PDB entry 7B9L | X-ray diffraction, 1.70 A resolution | chain A

[Chain A]
Protein: Dual specificity mitogen-activated protein kinase kinase 1
Source organism: Homo sapiens
Notes: EC 2.7.12.2
UniProt: Q02750 (MP2K1_HUMAN); residue numbers follow UniProt; this construct covers 37-263, 308-383
Amino-acid sequence (326 residues; numbered 20 to 383; 38 numbers in that range are skipped by the numbering (no residue carries them; nothing is unmodelled there); the number before each row is that of its first residue):
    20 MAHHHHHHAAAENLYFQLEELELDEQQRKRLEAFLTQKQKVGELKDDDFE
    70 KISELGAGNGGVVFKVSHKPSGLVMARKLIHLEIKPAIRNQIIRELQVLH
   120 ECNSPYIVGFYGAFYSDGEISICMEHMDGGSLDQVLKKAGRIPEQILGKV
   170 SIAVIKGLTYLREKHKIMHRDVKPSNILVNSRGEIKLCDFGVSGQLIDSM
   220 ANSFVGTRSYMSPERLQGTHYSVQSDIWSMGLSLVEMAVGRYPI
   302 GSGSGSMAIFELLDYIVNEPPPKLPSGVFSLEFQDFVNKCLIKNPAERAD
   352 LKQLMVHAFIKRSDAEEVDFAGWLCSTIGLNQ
Unresolved in the structure: 20-32, 220-226, 302-307, 383
Sequence notes: initiating methionine (20); expression tag (21-36); linker (302-307)
Swiss-Prot annotation at these positions:
  - active site: D190 (Proton acceptor)
  - binding site (ATP): L74 to V82, K97, M143 to M146, S150 to Q153, K192 to N195, D208
  - binding site (U0126): K97, D208 to V211
  - binding site (K-252a): E144 to M146, S194
  - modified residue (Phosphoserine): S218, S222
  - natural variant: F53 (F53S: In CFC3), Q56 (Q56P: In MEL), K57 (K57E: In MEL; K57N: In MEL), G128 (G128V: In CFC3), Y130 (Y130C: In CFC3)
  - mutagenesis: K97 (K97A: Loss of catalytic activity. Strongly reduces phosphorylation upon UV irradiation; K97R: Loss of catalytic activity. No effect on BRAF-KSR1 or BRAF-KSR2 dimerization), S150 (S150A: No loss of activity), S212 (S212A: No loss of activity), S218 (S218A: Loss of catalytic activity. No effect on BRAF-KSR1 dimerization; when associated with A-222; S218D: No effect on BRAF-KSR1 dimerization; when associated with D-222), M219 (M219V: Increases interaction with KSR1 and BRAF; M219W: Increases interaction with KSR1 and BRAF; when associated with L-220), A220 (A220L: Increases interaction with KSR1 and BRAF; when associated with w-219), N221 (N221Y: Increases interaction with KSR1 and BRAF), S222 (S222A: Loss of catalytic activity. No effect on BRAF-KSR1 dimerization; when associated with A-218; S222D: No effect on BRAF-KSR1 dimerization; when associated with D-218), F311 (F311S: Loss of interaction with BRAF and KSR1. Loss of BRAF-KSR1 dimerization)
Ion coordination: Mg2+: N195, D208 (together with AMP-PNP)
Residues lining bound ligands:
  - AMP-PNP (ANP; phosphoaminophosphonic acid-adenylate ester): L74, G75, A76, G77, G80, V82, A95, K97, V127, M143, E144, H145, M146, G149, S150, D152, Q153, D190, K192, S194, N195, L197, D208
  - T4N (N-(4-methoxyphenyl)-2-[(2S)-3-oxidanylidenethiomorpholin-2-yl]ethanamide): K97, I99, L115, L118, V127, G128, F129, I141, M143, D190, C207, D208, F209, V211, L215, M219
From the paper describing this entry:
  - binding site for T4N: K97, L118, V127, M143, D208, F209
  - catalytic residues: K97, D208 (proposed by the authors, not directly observed)

[Overview]
Ligands of chain A: AMP-PNP and compound T4N. The Mg2+ site is built by N195 and D208. UniProt lists
active-site residue D190, 23 ATP-binding residues, 5 U0126-binding residues and 4 K-252a-binding residues.
From the paper: catalytic residues K97 and D208; a binding site for T4N at K97, L118 and V127 among others.
Chain A is Dual specificity mitogen-activated protein kinase kinase 1 (Homo sapiens); the structure, MEK1 in
complex with compound 23, was determined by X-ray diffraction together with 7B3M, 7B7R and 7B94 from the same
study.
